8P22 - chains B and H of the 10 polymer chains in the assembly; structure by X-ray diffraction, 2.20 A resolution.

# Chain B (and H)
Name: Acetylcholine-binding protein
Organism: Lymnaea stagnalis
Notes: chain H of this document is another copy of the same molecule, construct and numbering; everything in this record applies to it too
UniProt: P58154 (ACHP_LYMST); numbering as in UniProt (aligned over 20-224)
Amino-acid sequence (206 residues; row label = number of the first residue in the row):
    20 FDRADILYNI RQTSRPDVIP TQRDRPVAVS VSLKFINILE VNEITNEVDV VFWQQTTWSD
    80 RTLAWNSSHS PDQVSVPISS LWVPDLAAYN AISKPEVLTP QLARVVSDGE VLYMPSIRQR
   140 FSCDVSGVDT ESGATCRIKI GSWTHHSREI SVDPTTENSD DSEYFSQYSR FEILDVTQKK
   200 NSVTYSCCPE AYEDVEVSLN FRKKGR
Not modelled in the structure: 176-180, 224-225 (chain H: 175-180, 225)
Construct notes: conflict Phe-20 (Leu in P58154); expression tag (225)
Disulfides: Cys-142/Cys-155, Cys-206/Cys-207
Ligand contacts:
  - WNO (2-[(2R)-1-ethylimidazolidin-2-yl]-6-pyridin-2-yl-pyridine), molecule 1: Gln-74, Thr-75, Thr-76, Arg-123, Leu-131, Tyr-132, Met-133
  - WNO, molecule 2: Tyr-108, Trp-162, Tyr-204, Cys-206, Cys-207, Tyr-211

# Interface between chain B and chain H
Contacting residue pairs (15):
  Phe-20(B) / Arg-42(H)
  Phe-20(B) / Thr-81(H)
  Tyr-27(B) / Gln-31(H)
  Tyr-27(B) / Thr-32(H)
  Tyr-27(B) / Arg-34(H)
  Asn-28(B) / Thr-32(H)
  Gln-31(B) / Tyr-27(H)  hydrogen bond (backbone-side chain)
  Gln-31(B) / Gln-31(H)
  Gln-31(B) / Thr-32(H)
  Thr-32(B) / Tyr-27(H)
  Thr-32(B) / Asn-28(H)
  Thr-32(B) / Gln-31(H)
  Thr-32(B) / Thr-32(H)
  Thr-81(B) / Phe-20(H)
  His-88(B) / Arg-42(H)
Also at the interface, not in a pair above, chain B (8 interface residues in all): Arg-34

# In short
The chain B/chain H interface involves 8 residues from each chain, with 1 hydrogen bond. The hydrogen-bonded
pair is Gln-31(B)/Tyr-27(H). Bound to chain B: compound WNO.
Chain B and chain H are both Acetylcholine-binding protein (Lymnaea stagnalis); the structure, X-ray structure
of acetylcholine-binding protein (AChBP) in complex with IOTA376, was determined by X-ray diffraction,
deposited together with 9SG3, 8P11, 8P1E and 8P1F.
